Entry 5X5L (X-ray diffraction, 2.75 A resolution); this record covers chains A and N of the 10 polymer chains in the assembly.

Chain A (and N):
Molecule: AdeR
Source organism: Acinetobacter baumannii
Notes: fragment: DNA-binding (UNP 139-247); chain N of this document is another copy of the same molecule, construct and numbering; everything in this record applies to it too
UniProtKB: E1A0Z5 (E1A0Z5_ACIBA); residue numbers follow UniProt; this construct covers 139-247
Amino-acid sequence (109 residues; row label = number of the first residue in the row):
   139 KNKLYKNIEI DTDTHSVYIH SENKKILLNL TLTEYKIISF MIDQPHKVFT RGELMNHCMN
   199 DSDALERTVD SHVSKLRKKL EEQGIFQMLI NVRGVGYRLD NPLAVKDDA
Disordered / not traced: 139-140, 159-162, 199, 241-247 (chain N: 139, 160-163, 175, 199-202, 222, 239-247)
What the authors report for this chain:
  - binding site for the 25-nt DNA strand: Arg205, Ser212, Arg215, Arg231, Tyr235
  - binding site for the 25-nt DNA strand: Ser209
  - specificity-determining residues: Arg205, Asp208, Ser209, Lys213, Arg231
  - mutagenesis - R231A: abolished binding to intercistronic DNA
  - binding site for the 25-nt DNA strand: Arg205, Asp208, Lys213, Arg231

Interface between chain A and chain N:
Contacting residue pairs - 7 pairs, chain A then chain N:
  Tyr156(A) with Leu165(N)
  Lys163(A) with Thr152(N)
  Ile164(A) with Thr152(N)
  Leu165(A) with Leu165(N), hydrophobic
  Asn167(A) with Asn167(N); Leu168(N); Thr169(N)
Interface residues without a listed pair, chain A (6 interface residues in all): Leu166
Interface residues without a listed pair, chain N (7 interface residues in all): Ser154, Leu166

Overview:
6 residues of chain A and 7 residues of chain N are in contact. From the paper: a binding site for the 25-nt
DNA strand at Arg205(A), Ser212(A) and Arg215(A) among others; R231A of chain A abolishes binding to
intercistronic DNA.
Both chains are AdeR (Acinetobacter baumannii). Entry 5X5L (Crystal structure of response regulator AdeR DNA
binding domain in complex with an intercistronic region) was determined by X-ray diffraction together with
5X5J and 5XJP from the same study.
